7MTB - chains G and R of the 4 polymer chains in the assembly; structure by electron microscopy, 4.00 A resolution.

== Chain G ==
Molecule: Rhodopsin kinase GRK1
Organism: Bos taurus
Notes: EC 2.7.11.14
UniProt: P28327 (GRK1_BOVIN); residues 1-535 here = UniProt positions 1-535
Sequence (543 residues; row label = number of the first residue in the row):
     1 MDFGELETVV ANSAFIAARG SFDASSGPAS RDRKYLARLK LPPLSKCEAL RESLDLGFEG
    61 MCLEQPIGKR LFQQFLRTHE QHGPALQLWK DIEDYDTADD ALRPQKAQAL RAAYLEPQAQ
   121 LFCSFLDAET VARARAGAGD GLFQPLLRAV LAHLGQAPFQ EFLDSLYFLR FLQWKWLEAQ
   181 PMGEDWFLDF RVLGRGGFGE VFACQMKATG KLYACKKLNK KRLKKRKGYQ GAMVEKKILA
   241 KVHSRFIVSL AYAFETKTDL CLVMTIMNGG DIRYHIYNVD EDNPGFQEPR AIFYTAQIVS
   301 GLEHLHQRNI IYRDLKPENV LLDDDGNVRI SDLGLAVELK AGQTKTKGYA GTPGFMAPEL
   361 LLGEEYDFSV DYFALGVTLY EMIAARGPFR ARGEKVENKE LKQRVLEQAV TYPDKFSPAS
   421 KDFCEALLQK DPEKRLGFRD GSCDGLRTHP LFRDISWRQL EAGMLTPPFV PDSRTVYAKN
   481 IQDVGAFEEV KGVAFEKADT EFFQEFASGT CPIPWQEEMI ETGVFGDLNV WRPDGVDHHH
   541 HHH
Not modelled in the structure: 1-5, 25-181, 509-543
Construct notes: engineered mutation Glu5 (Ser in P28327), Glu488 (Ser in P28327), Glu489 (Thr in P28327); expression tag (536-543)
Small-molecule neighbours: sangivamycin (SGV): Leu193, Gly194, Arg195, Gly196, Val201, Ala214, Met264, Thr265, Ile266, Met267, Asn268, Asp271, Glu318, Asn319, Leu321, Lys479
What the authors report for this chain:
  - mutagenesis - V9A, V10A, N12A: decreased binding to Rhodopsin (chain R)

== Chain R ==
Molecule: Rhodopsin
Organism: Bos taurus
UniProt: P02699 (OPSD_BOVIN); numbering as in UniProt (aligned over 1-348)
Sequence (348 residues; numbered 1 to 348; the number before each row is that of its first residue):
     1 MNGTEGPNFY VPFSNKTGVV RSPFEAPQYY LAEPWQFSML AAYMFLLIML GFPINFLTLY
    61 VTVQHKKLRT PLNYILLNLA VADLFMVFGG FTTTLYTSLH GYFVFGPTGC NLEGFFATLG
   121 GEIALWSLVV LAIERYVVVC KPMSNFRFGE NHAIMGVAFT WVMALACAAP PLVGWSRYIP
   181 EGMQCSCGID YYTPHEETNN ESFVIYMFVV HFIIPLIVIF FCYGQLVFTV KEAAAQQQES
   241 ATTQKAEKEV TRMVIIMVIA FLICWLPYAG VAFYIFTHQG SDFGPIFMTI PAFFAKTSAV
   301 YNPVIYIMMN KQFRNCMVTT LCCGKNPLGD DEASTTVSKT ETSQVAPA
Not modelled in the structure: 325-348
Cystine bridges: Cys110-Cys187
Small-molecule neighbours: retinal (RET): Met86, Ala117, Thr118, Glu122, Glu181, Ile189, Tyr191, Met207, Phe208, His211, Phe212, Trp265, Tyr268, Ala269, Ala272, Lys296
UniProt features mapped onto this chain:
  - region: Asp330 to Ala348 (Interaction with SAG)
  - motif: Glu134 to Tyr136 ('Ionic lock' involved in activated form stabilization)
  - binding site (Zn(2+)): Glu201, Gln279
  - site: Glu113 (Plays an important role in the conformation switch to the active conformation)
  - modified residue: Met1 (N-acetylmethionine), Lys296 (N6-(retinylidene)lysine), Ser334 (Phosphoserine), Thr335 (Phosphothreonine), Thr336 (Phosphothreonine), Ser338 (Phosphoserine), Thr340 (Phosphothreonine), Thr342 (Phosphothreonine), Ser343 (Phosphoserine)
  - lipidation (S-palmitoyl cysteine): Cys322, Cys323
  - glycosylation (N-linked (GlcNAc...) asparagine): Asn2, Asn15
  - mutagenesis: Asn2 (N2C: Stabilized by a disulfide bond and normal light absorption; when associated with C-282 and D-15), Asn15 (N15D: Normal light absorption; when associated with C-2 and C-282), Gly90 (G90D: Increased thermal stability and decreased retinal uptake. Decreases stability of the inactive conformation), Thr94 (T94I: Stabilizes the activated conformation and hinders hydrolysis of the covalent bond that retains all-trans-retinol), Glu113 (E113Q: Causes shift to the activated conformation), Met257 (M257Y: Causes shift to the activated conformation), Asp282 (D282C: Stabilized by a disulfide bond and normal light absorption; when associated with C-2 and D-15)

== Chain G / chain R interface ==
Pairs across the interface (43):
  Leu6(G) - Glu249(R)
  Leu6(G) - Val250(R)
  Leu6(G) - Met309(R)
  Leu6(G) - Arg314(R)
  Glu7(G) - Val139(R)
  Val9(G) - Ala246(R)  hydrophobic
  Val10(G) - Val139(R)  hydrophobic
  Val10(G) - Val230(R)  hydrophobic
  Ser13(G) - Ala233(R)
  Ser13(G) - Thr243(R)
  Ile16(G) - Gln237(R)
  Glu184(G) - Asn145(R)
  Glu184(G) - Phe146(R)
  Glu184(G) - Arg147(R)  salt bridge
  Asp185(G) - Asn145(R)
  Trp186(G) - Asn145(R)
  Phe187(G) - Asn145(R)  hydrogen bond (backbone-side chain)
  Leu188(G) - Asn145(R)  hydrogen bond (backbone-side chain)
  Asp189(G) - Lys141(R)
  Asp189(G) - Arg147(R)
  Phe190(G) - Lys141(R)
  Lys207(G) - Asn145(R)
  Lys217(G) - Arg147(R)
  Lys221(G) - Glu150(R)  salt bridge
  Thr256(G) - Arg147(R)  hydrogen bond
  Lys257(G) - Arg147(R)
  Thr258(G) - Arg147(R)  hydrogen bond
  Asp259(G) - Arg147(R)  salt bridge
  Asp472(G) - Glu239(R)
  Arg474(G) - Gln237(R)  hydrogen bond (backbone-side chain)
  Arg474(G) - Glu239(R)
  Thr475(G) - Gln237(R)  hydrogen bond
  Thr475(G) - Glu239(R)
  Gln482(G) - Lys311(R)
  Gln482(G) - Gln312(R)  hydrogen bond
  Gln482(G) - Asn315(R)  hydrogen bond
  Val484(G) - Lys67(R)
  Gly485(G) - Lys67(R)
  Ala486(G) - Lys66(R)
  Phe487(G) - Lys66(R)
  Glu488(G) - Lys66(R)
  Glu488(G) - Arg69(R)  salt bridge
  Lys491(G) - Arg69(R)
Other interface residues (no listed pair), chain G (33 interface residues in all): Ala14, Gln205, Glu489
Other interface residues (no listed pair), chain R (25 interface residues in all): Ser144, Gln236, Thr242

== Overview ==
Chain G and chain R form an interface of 33 and 25 residues respectively; the contacts include 8 hydrogen
bonds and 4 salt bridges. Polar pairs include Glu184(G)-Arg147(R), Lys221(G)-Glu150(R) and
Asp259(G)-Arg147(R). Ligands of chain G: sangivamycin. Bound to chain R: retinal. From the paper: V9A, V10A
and N12A of chain G reduce binding to Rhodopsin (chain R).
Here chain G is Rhodopsin kinase GRK1 and chain R is Rhodopsin, both from Bos taurus. Entry 7MTB (Rhodopsin
kinase (GRK1)-S5E/S488E/T489E in complex with rhodopsin and Fab6) was determined by electron microscopy,
deposited together with 7MT8, 7MT9 and 7MTA.
